PDB entry 6E9A | X-ray diffraction, 1.22 A resolution | chains A and B

Chain A (and B):
Name: Protease
Organism: Human immunodeficiency virus 1
Notes: chain B of this document is another copy of the same molecule, construct and numbering; everything in this record applies to it too
UniProt: Q5RZ08 (Q5RZ08_9HIV1); residue numbers follow UniProt; this construct covers 1-99
Chain sequence (99 residues; each row starts with the number of its first residue):
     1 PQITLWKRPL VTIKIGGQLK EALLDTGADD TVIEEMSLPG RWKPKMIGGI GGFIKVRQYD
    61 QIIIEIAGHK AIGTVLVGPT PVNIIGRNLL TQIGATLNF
Differences from the reference sequence: engineered mutation Lys-7 (Gln in Q5RZ08), Ile-33 (Leu in Q5RZ08), Ile-63 (Leu in Q5RZ08), Ala-67 (Cys in Q5RZ08), Ala-95 (Cys in Q5RZ08)
Metal / ion sites: Na+ near Asp-60 (its only coordinating residue here)
Residues lining bound ligands: J0S ((3aS,5R,6aR)-2-oxohexahydro-2H-cyclopenta[d][1,3]oxazol-5-yl [(2S,3R)-3-hydroxy-4-{[(4-methoxyphenyl)sulfonyl](2-methylpropyl)amino}-1-phenylbutan-2-yl]carbamate): Arg-8, Leu-23, Asp-25, Gly-27, Ala-28, Asp-29, Asp-30, Val-32, Ile-47, Gly-48, Gly-49, Ile-50, Pro-81, Val-82, Ile-84

Interface between chain A and chain B:
Residue-residue contacts (104):
  Pro-1(A) with Leu-97(B); Asn-98(B); Phe-99(B), hydrogen bond (backbone-backbone)
  Gln-2(A) with Thr-96(B); Leu-97(B); Asn-98(B), hydrogen bond
  Ile-3(A) with Thr-96(B); Leu-97(B), hydrogen bond (backbone-backbone); Phe-99(B), hydrophobic
  Leu-5(A) with Thr-26(B); Arg-87(B), hydrogen bond (backbone-side chain); Leu-90(B), hydrophobic; Thr-91(B); Ala-95(B)
  Trp-6(A) with Arg-87(B), hydrogen bond (backbone-side chain); Thr-91(B)
  Lys-7(A) with Arg-87(B)
  Arg-8(A) with Asp-29(B), salt bridge; Arg-87(B)
  Pro-9(A) with Thr-26(B); Arg-87(B)
  Leu-23(A) with Gly-27(B)
  Leu-24(A) with Thr-26(B), hydrogen bond (backbone-side chain); Leu-97(B), hydrophobic; Phe-99(B), hydrophobic
  Asp-25(A) with Asp-25(B); Thr-26(B); Gly-27(B), hydrogen bond (side chain-backbone)
  Thr-26(A) with Leu-5(B); Pro-9(B); Leu-24(B), hydrogen bond (side chain-backbone); Asp-25(B); Thr-26(B), hydrogen bond (side chain-backbone); Leu-97(B)
  Gly-27(A) with Leu-23(B); Leu-24(B); Asp-25(B), hydrogen bond (backbone-side chain)
  Asp-29(A) with Arg-8(B), salt bridge
  Gly-48(A) with Ile-50(B)
  Gly-49(A) with Ile-50(B); Pro-81(B)
  Ile-50(A) with Ile-47(B), hydrophobic; Gly-49(B); Ile-50(B), hydrogen bond (backbone-backbone); Gly-51(B), hydrogen bond (backbone-backbone); Gly-52(B); Ile-54(B), hydrophobic; Thr-80(B); Pro-81(B); Ile-84(B), hydrophobic
  Gly-51(A) with Ile-50(B), hydrogen bond (backbone-backbone); Gly-51(B); Gly-52(B); Ile-54(B)
  Gly-52(A) with Ile-50(B); Gly-51(B)
  Ile-54(A) with Ile-50(B); Gly-51(B)
  Ala-67(A) with Phe-99(B), hydrophobic
  His-69(A) with Phe-99(B)
  Thr-80(A) with Ile-50(B)
  Pro-81(A) with Gly-49(B); Ile-50(B)
  Arg-87(A) with Leu-5(B), hydrogen bond (side chain-backbone); Trp-6(B), hydrogen bond (side chain-backbone); Lys-7(B); Arg-8(B); Pro-9(B)
  Leu-90(A) with Leu-5(B), hydrophobic
  Thr-91(A) with Leu-5(B); Trp-6(B)
  Gln-92(A) with Trp-6(B)
  Ile-93(A) with Phe-99(B)
  Gly-94(A) with Asn-98(B); Phe-99(B)
  Ala-95(A) with Leu-5(B); Asn-98(B); Phe-99(B), hydrophobic
  Thr-96(A) with Gln-2(B); Ile-3(B); Thr-4(B); Thr-96(B); Leu-97(B); Asn-98(B), hydrogen bond (backbone-backbone)
  Leu-97(A) with Pro-1(B); Gln-2(B); Ile-3(B), hydrogen bond (backbone-backbone); Leu-24(B), hydrophobic; Thr-26(B); Thr-96(B)
  Asn-98(A) with Pro-1(B); Gln-2(B), hydrogen bond; Gly-94(B); Ala-95(B); Thr-96(B), hydrogen bond (backbone-backbone); Asn-98(B), hydrogen bond
  Phe-99(A) with Pro-1(B), hydrogen bond (backbone-backbone); Ile-3(B), hydrophobic; Leu-24(B), hydrophobic; Ala-67(B), hydrophobic; His-69(B); Ile-93(B); Gly-94(B); Ala-95(B), hydrophobic
Also at the interface, not in a pair above, chain A (40 interface residues in all): Thr-4, Val-32, Ile-47, Pro-79, Ile-84
Also at the interface, not in a pair above, chain B (39 interface residues in all): Val-32, Gly-48, Pro-79

In short:
The interface between chain A and chain B involves 40 residues on one side and 39 on the other, with 21
hydrogen bonds and 2 salt bridges. Polar contacts include Arg-8(A)/Asp-29(B), Gln-2(A)/Asn-98(B) and
Leu-5(A)/Arg-87(B). Bound to chain A: compound J0S.
Chain A and chain B are both Protease (Human immunodeficiency virus 1); the structure, HIV-1 WILD TYPE
PROTEASE WITH GRL-034-17A, (3aS, 5R, 6aR)-2-OXOHEXAHYD CYCLOPENTA[D]-5-OXAZOLYL URETHANE WITH A BICYCLIC
OXAZOLIDINONE SCAFF ..., was determined by X-ray diffraction, deposited together with 6E7J.
